PDB entry 4AAG | X-ray diffraction, 2.80 A resolution | chains A and B of the 4 polymer chains in the assembly

[Chain A (and B)]
Molecule: DNA endonuclease I-crei
Organism: Chlamydomonas reinhardtii
Notes: EC 3.1.-.-; chain B of this document is another copy of the same molecule, construct and numbering; everything in this record applies to it too
Reference sequence: P05725 (DNE1_CHLRE); residue numbers follow UniProt; this construct covers 2-153
Chain sequence (152 residues; each row starts with the number of its first residue):
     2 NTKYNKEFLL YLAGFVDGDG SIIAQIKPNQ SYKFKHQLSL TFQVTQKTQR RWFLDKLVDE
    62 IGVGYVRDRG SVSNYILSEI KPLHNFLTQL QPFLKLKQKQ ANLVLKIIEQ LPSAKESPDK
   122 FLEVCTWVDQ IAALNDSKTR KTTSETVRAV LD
Sequence notes: engineered mutation Asn75 (Asp in P05725)
Swiss-Prot annotation at these positions:
  - region (Interaction with DNA): Gln26 to Gln38, Gln44 to Gln47, Arg68 to Arg70, Ser138 to Thr143
  - binding site (Mg(2+)): Gly19, Asp20
  - mutagenesis: Asp20 (D20A/L/N: Loss of catalytic activity. Reduced affinity for DNA), Gln26 (Q26A/C: Alters the specificity of the endonuclease), Tyr33 (Y33C/H/R: Alters the specificity of the endonuclease), Gln44 (Q44A/C/T/V/W: Alters the specificity of the endonuclease), Gln47 (Q47A/E/M: Loss of catalytic activity; Q47N: Strongly reduced affinity for DNA. No effect on catalytic activity), Arg68 (R68A: Loss of activity), Lys98 (K98A: Strongly reduced affinity for DNA. Increased catalytic activity; K98R: Strongly reduced affinity for DNA. No effect on catalytic activity), Ser138 (S138A: Reduced affinity for DNA. No effect on catalytic activity. Reduced cleavage; when associated with M-139), Lys139 (K139M: Reduced affinity for DNA. No effect on catalytic activity. Reduced cleavage; when associated with A-138), Lys142 (K142G: Reduced affinity for DNA. No effect on catalytic activity. Reduced cleavage; when associated with G-143), Thr143 (T143G: Reduced affinity for DNA. No effect on catalytic activity. Reduced cleavage; when associated with G-142)
Ion coordination: Ca2+ site 1: Gly19 (shared with Asp20(B) of chain B; 1 residue of chain E; 1 residue of chain G); Ca2+ site 2: Asp20 (shared with Gly19(B) of chain B; 1 residue of chain E; 1 residue of chain G)

[Chain A / chain B interface]
Residue-residue contacts (40):
  Lys7(A) with Glu8(B), salt bridge
  Glu8(A) with Lys7(B), salt bridge; Leu11(B)
  Leu11(A) with Glu8(B); Leu11(B), hydrophobic; Tyr12(B)
  Tyr12(A) with Leu11(B); Ala14(B); Gly15(B); Asp18(B), hydrogen bond; Phe94(B); Lys96(B)
  Gly15(A) with Tyr12(B); Gly15(B); Phe16(B)
  Phe16(A) with Gly15(B); Phe16(B); Asp18(B); Gly19(B)
  Asp18(A) with Tyr12(B), hydrogen bond
  Gly19(A) with Asp20(B)
  Asp20(A) with Gly19(B); Asp20(B)
  Gln47(A) with Leu97(B)
  Lys48(A) with Asp137(B)
  Gln50(A) with Asp137(B)
  Arg51(A) with Leu97(B); Asp137(B), salt bridge
  Trp53(A) with Leu97(B), hydrophobic
  Lys57(A) with Lys96(B)
  Phe94(A) with Tyr12(B)
  Lys96(A) with Tyr12(B); Trp53(B); Lys57(B)
  Leu97(A) with Arg51(B); Trp53(B), hydrophobic; Phe54(B), hydrophobic
  Asp137(A) with Lys48(B), salt bridge; Gln50(B); Arg51(B), salt bridge
Other interface residues (no listed pair), chain A (21 interface residues in all): Ala14, Phe54
Other interface residues (no listed pair), chain B (21 interface residues in all): Gln47

[Overview]
Chain A and chain B each contribute 21 residues to their interface; the contacts include 2 hydrogen bonds and
5 salt bridges. Polar pairs include Lys7(A)-Glu8(B), Arg51(A)-Asp137(B) and Asp137(A)-Lys48(B). Curated
annotation (UniProt) lists Mg2+-binding residues Gly19(A) and Asp20(A) and 11 mutagenesis sites on chain A.
Both chains are DNA endonuclease I-crei (Chlamydomonas reinhardtii). Entry 4AAG (Crystal structure of the
mutant D75N I-CreI in complex with its wild- type target in presence ...) was determined by X-ray diffraction
together with 4AAB, 4AAD, 4AAE and 4AAF from the same study.
